PDB entry 2E42 | X-ray diffraction, 1.80 A resolution | chains D and B of the 4 polymer chains in the assembly

# Chain D
Molecule: 16-nt DNA strand
Sequence (16 nucleotides; row label = number of the first residue in the row):
   101 AATATTGCGC AATCCT

# Chain B
Molecule: CCAAT/enhancer-binding protein beta
Source organism: Homo sapiens
UniProt: P17676 (CEBPB_HUMAN); residue numbers follow UniProt; this construct covers 259-336
Sequence (78 residues; row label = number of the first residue in the row):
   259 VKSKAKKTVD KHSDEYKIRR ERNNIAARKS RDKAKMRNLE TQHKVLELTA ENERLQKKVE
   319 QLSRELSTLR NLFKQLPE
Disordered / not traced: 259-267, 335-336
Differences from the reference sequence: engineered mutation Ala285 (Val in P17676)
Curated features (UniProtKB/Swiss-Prot):
  - region: Lys275 to Arg295 (Basic motif), Leu297 to Leu304 (Leucine-zipper)
  - modified residue: Thr266 (Phosphothreonine), Ser288 (Phosphoserine), Ser325 (Phosphoserine)
  - cross-link (Glycyl lysine isopeptide (Lys-Gly)): Lys260 (interchain with G-Cter in SUMO2), Lys262 (interchain with G-Cter in SUMO2), Lys332 (interchain with G-Cter in SUMO2)
  - mutagenesis: Ser288 (S288A: Loss of nuclear translocation)

# How chain D and chain B interact
Contacting residue pairs - 12 pairs, chain D then chain B:
  DG109(D) - Asn282(B)  sugar contact
  DG109(D) - Arg286(B)  salt bridge to the phosphate
  DG109(D) - Arg289(B)  hydrogen bond to the base
  DC110(D) - Tyr274(B)  sugar contact
  DC110(D) - Arg278(B)  salt bridge to the phosphate
  DC110(D) - Asn282(B)  hydrogen bond to the phosphate
  DC110(D) - Arg289(B)  base contact
  DA111(D) - Lys269(B)  salt bridge to the phosphate
  DA111(D) - Tyr274(B)  hydrogen bond to the phosphate
  DA111(D) - Arg278(B)  hydrogen bond to the base
  DA111(D) - Asn281(B)  hydrogen bond to the base
  DA112(D) - Asn281(B)  base contact
Interface residues without a listed pair, chain D (6 interface residues in all): DG107, DC108
Interface residues without a listed pair, chain B (8 interface residues in all): Lys293

# Overview
The interface between chain D and chain B involves 6 residues on one side and 8 on the other, with 5 hydrogen
bonds and 3 salt bridges. Polar contacts include DG109(D)-Arg289(B), DA111(D)-Arg278(B) and
DA111(D)-Asn281(B). From UniProt: one mutagenesis site on chain B.
Here chain D is a 16-nt DNA strand and chain B is CCAAT/enhancer-binding protein beta (Homo sapiens). Entry
2E42 (Crystal structure of C/EBPbeta Bzip homodimer V285A mutant bound to A High Affinity DNA fragment) was
determined by X-ray diffraction.
